Entry 5W6K (X-ray diffraction, 2.34 A resolution); this record covers chains A and B of the 3 polymer chains in the assembly.

# Chain A
Name: DNA polymerase I, thermostable
Organism: Thermus aquaticus
Notes: EC 2.7.7.7
UniProtKB: P19821 (DPO1_THEAQ); residue numbers follow UniProt; this construct covers 293-832
Sequence (540 residues; numbered 293 to 832; the number before each row is that of its first residue):
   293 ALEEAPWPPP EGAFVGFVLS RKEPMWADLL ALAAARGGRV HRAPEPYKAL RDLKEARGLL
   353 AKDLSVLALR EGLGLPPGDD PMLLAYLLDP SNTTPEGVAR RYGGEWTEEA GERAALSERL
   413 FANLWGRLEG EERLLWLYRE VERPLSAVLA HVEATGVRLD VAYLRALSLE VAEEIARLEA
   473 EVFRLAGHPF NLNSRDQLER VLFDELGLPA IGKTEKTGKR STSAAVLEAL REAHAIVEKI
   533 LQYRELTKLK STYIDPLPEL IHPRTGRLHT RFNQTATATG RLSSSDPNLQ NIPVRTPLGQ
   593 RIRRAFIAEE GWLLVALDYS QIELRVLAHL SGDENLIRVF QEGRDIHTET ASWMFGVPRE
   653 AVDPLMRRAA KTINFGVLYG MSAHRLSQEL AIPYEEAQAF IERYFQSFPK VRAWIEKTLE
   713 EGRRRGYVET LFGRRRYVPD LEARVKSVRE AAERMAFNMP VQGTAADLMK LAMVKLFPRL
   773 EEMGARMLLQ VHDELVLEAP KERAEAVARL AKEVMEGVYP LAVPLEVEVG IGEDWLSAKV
Unresolved in the structure: 293-295, 686-699, 832
Sequence notes: engineered mutation Val444 (Met in P19821), Ala527 (Pro in P19821), Glu551 (Asp in P19821), Val832 (Glu in P19821)
Bound ions: Mg2+ site 1: Asp610, Tyr611, Asp785 (together with A5J); Mg2+ site 2: Asp610, Asp785 (together with A5J)
Residues lining bound ligands: A5J ((1R)-1-[6-amino-5-(dihydroxyamino)-2-hydroxypyridin-3-yl]-1,4-anhydro-2-deoxy-5-O-[(S)-hydroxy{[(S)-hydroxy(phosphonooxy)phosphoryl]oxy}phosphoryl]-D-erythro-pentitol): Arg573, Asp610, Tyr611, Ser612, Gln613, Ile614, Glu615, His639, Arg659, Arg660, Lys663, Thr664, Phe667, Asp785
From the paper describing this entry:
  - contacts within the chain: Arg457-Glu551 (hydrogen bond)
  - conformationally variable residues (order/disorder transition): Arg457, Tyr671, Tyr686 to Ser699, Val832
  - Mg2+ coordination: Asp610, Asp785
  - binding site for A5J: Glu615, Arg660, Phe667, Asn750, Gln754
  - binding site for the 13-nt DNA strand: Gln754
  - binding site for the 12-nt DNA strand (chain B): Arg573, Gln582
  - mutagenesis - E832V: increased catalytic activity on dZTP

# Chain B
Molecule: 12-nt DNA strand
Sequence (12 nucleotides; each row starts with the number of its first residue):
   101 GACCACGGCG CC
Modified / non-standard residues: DOC (2',3'-dideoxycytidine-5'-monophosphate) at position 112

# Interface between chain A and chain B
Residue-residue contacts (35):
  Arg487(A) - DG107(B)  hydrogen bond to the phosphate
  Arg487(A) - DG108(B)  salt bridge to the phosphate
  Thr506(A) - DG107(B)  hydrogen bond to the phosphate
  Thr506(A) - DG108(B)  phosphate contact
  Glu507(A) - DG107(B)  phosphate contact
  Lys508(A) - DC106(B)  phosphate contact
  Lys508(A) - DG107(B)  hydrogen bond to the phosphate
  Thr509(A) - DC106(B)  phosphate contact
  Thr509(A) - DG107(B)  hydrogen bond to the phosphate
  Ser513(A) - DG108(B)  hydrogen bond to the phosphate
  Thr514(A) - DG108(B)  hydrogen bond to the phosphate
  Ser515(A) - DG108(B)  phosphate contact
  Ser515(A) - DC109(B)  phosphate contact
  Ala516(A) - DC109(B)  hydrogen bond to the phosphate
  Arg536(A) - DG108(B)  hydrogen bond to the phosphate
  Arg536(A) - DC109(B)  salt bridge to the phosphate
  Lys540(A) - DG108(B)  base contact
  Lys540(A) - DC109(B)  hydrogen bond to the base
  Lys540(A) - DG110(B)  sugar contact
  Leu541(A) - DG110(B)  sugar contact
  Tyr545(A) - DG110(B)  sugar contact
  Arg573(A) - DOC_112(B)  hydrogen bond to the base
  Gln582(A) - DC111(B)  sugar contact
  Asn583(A) - DG110(B)  base contact
  Asn583(A) - DC111(B)  sugar contact
  Ile584(A) - DC111(B)  sugar contact
  Pro585(A) - DG110(B)  phosphate contact
  Pro585(A) - DC111(B)  phosphate contact
  Val586(A) - DC111(B)  hydrogen bond to the phosphate
  Val586(A) - DOC_112(B)  phosphate contact
  Arg587(A) - DG110(B)  salt bridge to the phosphate
  Arg587(A) - DC111(B)  salt bridge to the phosphate
  Arg660(A) - DOC_112(B)  salt bridge to the phosphate
  Val783(A) - DOC_112(B)  sugar contact
  His784(A) - DOC_112(B)  sugar contact
Also at the interface, not in a pair above, chain A (28 interface residues in all): Gly510, Glu537, Asn580, Arg595, Asp785

# In short
Chain A and chain B form an interface of 28 and 7 residues respectively, with 11 hydrogen bonds and 5 salt
bridges. Among the polar pairs are Lys540(A)-DC109(B), Arg573(A)-DOC_112(B) and Arg487(A)-DG107(B). From the
paper: a binding site for A5J at Glu615(A), Arg660(A) and Phe667(A) among others; E832V of chain A increases
catalytic activity on dZTP.
Chain A is DNA polymerase I, thermostable (Thermus aquaticus) and chain B is a 12-nt DNA strand; the
structure, Structure of mutant Taq Polymerase incorporating unnatural base pairs Z:P, was determined by X-ray
diffraction together with 5W6Q from the same study.
